8R2X - chains A and B; structure by X-ray diffraction, 1.57 A resolution.

== Chain A (and B) ==
Protein: 6-chlorohydroxyquinol-1,2-dioxygenase
Organism: Rhodococcus jostii RHA1
Notes: chain B of this document is another copy of the same molecule, construct and numbering; everything in this record applies to it too
Reference sequence: Q0SFL8 (Q0SFL8_RHOJR); residue numbers follow UniProt; this construct covers 1-282
Amino-acid sequence (302 residues; each row starts with the number of its first residue; numbers below 1 keep their minus sign (Met-19 is residue -19)):
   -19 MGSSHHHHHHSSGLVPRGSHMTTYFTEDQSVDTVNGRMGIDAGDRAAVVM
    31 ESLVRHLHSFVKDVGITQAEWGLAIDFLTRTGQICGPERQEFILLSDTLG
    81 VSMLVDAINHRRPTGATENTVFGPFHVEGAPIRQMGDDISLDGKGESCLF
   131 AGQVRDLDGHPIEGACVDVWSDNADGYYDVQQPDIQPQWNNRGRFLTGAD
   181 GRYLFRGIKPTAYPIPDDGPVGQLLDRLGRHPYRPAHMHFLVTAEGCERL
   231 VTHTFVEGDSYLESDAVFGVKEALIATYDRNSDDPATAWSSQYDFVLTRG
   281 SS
Not modelled in the structure: -19 to 2, 280-282
Construct notes: initiating methionine (-19); expression tag (-18 to 0)
Bound ions: Fe ion: Tyr158, Tyr193, His217, His219
Residues lining bound ligands:
  - phosphatidylethanolamine (PTY), molecule 1: Arg25, Ala26, Val29, Leu33, Leu37, Phe72, Leu75, Ser76, Leu79, Val81
  - phosphatidylethanolamine (PTY), molecule 2: Phe40, Ile46, Glu50, Trp51, Leu53, Ala54, Ile55, Phe57, Leu58, Leu75, Leu79, Gln203, Leu204, Arg207

== Chain A / chain B interface ==
Contacting residue pairs - 141 pairs, chain A then chain B:
  Tyr4(A) - Leu242(B)
  Tyr4(A) - Val250(B)  hydrophobic
  Tyr4(A) - Glu252(B)
  Tyr4(A) - Ile255(B)
  Phe5(A) - Met83(B)  hydrophobic
  Phe5(A) - Leu84(B)  hydrophobic
  Phe5(A) - Phe248(B)
  Glu7(A) - Ala87(B)
  Glu7(A) - Ile88(B)
  Thr13(A) - Phe248(B)
  Val14(A) - Leu79(B)
  Val14(A) - Gly80(B)
  Val14(A) - Phe248(B)  hydrophobic
  Arg17(A) - Arg210(B)
  Arg17(A) - Ser244(B)
  Arg17(A) - Asp245(B)  hydrogen bond (side chain-backbone)
  Arg17(A) - Phe248(B)
  Met18(A) - Leu208(B)
  Met18(A) - Arg210(B)
  Gly19(A) - Leu208(B)  hydrogen bond (backbone-backbone)
  Gly19(A) - Gly209(B)  hydrogen bond (backbone-backbone)
  Ile20(A) - Arg207(B)
  Ile20(A) - Leu208(B)
  Asp24(A) - Arg207(B)  salt bridge
  Arg25(A) - Val44(B)  hydrogen bond (side chain-backbone)
  Arg25(A) - Gly45(B)  hydrogen bond (side chain-backbone)
  Arg25(A) - Glu50(B)  salt bridge
  Ala26(A) - Arg207(B)
  Val28(A) - Val44(B)
  Val29(A) - Phe40(B)
  Met30(A) - Leu79(B)  hydrophobic
  Met30(A) - Leu208(B)  hydrophobic
  Ser32(A) - Phe40(B)
  Ser32(A) - Asp43(B)  hydrogen bond
  Ser32(A) - Val44(B)
  Leu33(A) - Phe40(B)
  Arg35(A) - Asp43(B)  salt bridge
  His36(A) - His36(B)
  His36(A) - Ser39(B)  hydrogen bond
  His36(A) - Phe40(B)  hydrogen bond (side chain-backbone)
  His36(A) - Asp43(B)
  Leu37(A) - Val81(B)  hydrophobic
  His38(A) - Leu79(B)  hydrogen bond (side chain-backbone)
  His38(A) - Gly80(B)
  His38(A) - Leu84(B)
  Ser39(A) - His36(B)  hydrogen bond
  Phe40(A) - Val29(B)
  Phe40(A) - Ser32(B)
  Phe40(A) - Leu33(B)
  Phe40(A) - His36(B)  hydrogen bond (backbone-side chain)
  Val41(A) - Leu84(B)  hydrophobic
  Val41(A) - Val85(B)  hydrophobic
  Val41(A) - Ile88(B)
  Lys42(A) - Leu84(B)
  Asp43(A) - Ser32(B)  hydrogen bond
  Asp43(A) - Arg35(B)  salt bridge
  Asp43(A) - His36(B)
  Val44(A) - Arg25(B)  hydrogen bond (backbone-side chain)
  Val44(A) - Val28(B)
  Val44(A) - Ser32(B)
  Gly45(A) - Arg25(B)  hydrogen bond (backbone-side chain)
  Gly45(A) - Ile88(B)
  Ile46(A) - Arg25(B)
  Ile46(A) - Val85(B)
  Ile46(A) - Ile88(B)
  Ile46(A) - Asn89(B)  hydrogen bond (backbone-side chain)
  Thr47(A) - Val85(B)
  Thr47(A) - Asn89(B)
  Gln48(A) - Val85(B)
  Gln48(A) - Asp86(B)  hydrogen bond
  Gln48(A) - Asn89(B)
  Gln48(A) - His90(B)  hydrogen bond
  Glu50(A) - Arg25(B)  salt bridge
  Trp51(A) - Ile73(B)  hydrophobic
  Trp51(A) - Ser76(B)  hydrogen bond
  Trp51(A) - Ser82(B)
  Ile55(A) - Gln70(B)
  Ile55(A) - Phe72(B)
  Ile55(A) - Ile73(B)  hydrophobic
  Leu58(A) - Phe72(B)
  Thr59(A) - Gly62(B)
  Thr59(A) - Cys65(B)
  Thr59(A) - Gln70(B)  hydrogen bond
  Thr59(A) - Phe72(B)
  Gly62(A) - Thr59(B)
  Gly62(A) - Gln63(B)
  Gln63(A) - Gly62(B)
  Gln63(A) - Cys65(B)
  Cys65(A) - Thr59(B)
  Cys65(A) - Gln63(B)
  Gln70(A) - Ile55(B)
  Gln70(A) - Thr59(B)  hydrogen bond
  Phe72(A) - Ile55(B)
  Phe72(A) - Leu58(B)
  Phe72(A) - Thr59(B)
  Ile73(A) - Trp51(B)  hydrophobic
  Ile73(A) - Ile55(B)  hydrophobic
  Ser76(A) - Trp51(B)  hydrogen bond
  Leu79(A) - Val14(B)
  Leu79(A) - Met30(B)  hydrophobic
  Leu79(A) - His38(B)  hydrogen bond (backbone-side chain)
  Gly80(A) - Phe5(B)
  Gly80(A) - Val14(B)
  Gly80(A) - His38(B)
  Val81(A) - Leu37(B)  hydrophobic
  Ser82(A) - Trp51(B)
  Met83(A) - Phe5(B)  hydrophobic
  Leu84(A) - Phe5(B)
  Leu84(A) - His38(B)
  Leu84(A) - Val41(B)  hydrophobic
  Leu84(A) - Lys42(B)
  Val85(A) - Trp51(B)
  Ile88(A) - Glu7(B)
  Ile88(A) - Val41(B)  hydrophobic
  Ile88(A) - Ile46(B)
  Asn89(A) - Ile46(B)  hydrogen bond (side chain-backbone)
  Asn89(A) - Thr47(B)
  Asn89(A) - Gln48(B)
  His90(A) - Gln48(B)  hydrogen bond
  Arg91(A) - Glu7(B)  salt bridge
  Arg207(A) - Ile20(B)
  Arg207(A) - Asp24(B)  salt bridge
  Arg207(A) - Ala26(B)
  Leu208(A) - Met18(B)
  Leu208(A) - Gly19(B)  hydrogen bond (backbone-backbone)
  Leu208(A) - Ile20(B)  hydrogen bond (backbone-backbone)
  Leu208(A) - Met30(B)  hydrophobic
  Gly209(A) - Gly19(B)  hydrogen bond (backbone-backbone)
  Arg210(A) - Arg17(B)
  Arg229(A) - Gln48(B)
  Leu242(A) - Tyr4(B)
  Glu243(A) - Thr3(B)
  Ser244(A) - Arg17(B)
  Asp245(A) - Arg17(B)  hydrogen bond (backbone-side chain)
  Phe248(A) - Phe5(B)
  Phe248(A) - Thr13(B)
  Phe248(A) - Val14(B)  hydrophobic
  Phe248(A) - Arg17(B)
  Val250(A) - Tyr4(B)  hydrophobic
  Glu252(A) - Tyr4(B)
  Ile255(A) - Tyr4(B)
Also at the interface, not in a pair above, chain A (72 interface residues in all): Ser10, Val34, Thr78, Ala87, Leu204
Also at the interface, not in a pair above, chain B (73 interface residues in all): Ser10, Val34, Thr78, Asn99, Leu204, Glu243

== In short ==
The interface between chain A and chain B involves 72 residues on one side and 73 on the other; the contacts
include 28 hydrogen bonds and 7 salt bridges. Among the polar pairs are Asp24(A)-Arg207(B), Arg25(A)-Glu50(B)
and Arg35(A)-Asp43(B). Ligands of chain A: phosphatidylethanolamine.
Both chains are 6-chlorohydroxyquinol-1,2-dioxygenase (Rhodococcus jostii RHA1). Entry 8R2X (Crystal structure
of hydroxyquinol-1,2-dioxygenase from Rhodococcus jostii RHA1 (RjTsdC)) was determined by X-ray diffraction,
deposited together with 8R2T, 8R2U, 8R2V and 8R2W.
